PDB entry 9EBO | electron microscopy, 3.13 A resolution | chains A and R of the 6 polymer chains in the assembly

# Chain A
Molecule: Guanine nucleotide-binding protein G(s) subunit alpha isoforms short
From: Homo sapiens
Reference sequence: P63092 (GNAS2_HUMAN); numbering as in UniProt (aligned over 1-394)
Sequence (394 residues; each row starts with the number of its first residue):
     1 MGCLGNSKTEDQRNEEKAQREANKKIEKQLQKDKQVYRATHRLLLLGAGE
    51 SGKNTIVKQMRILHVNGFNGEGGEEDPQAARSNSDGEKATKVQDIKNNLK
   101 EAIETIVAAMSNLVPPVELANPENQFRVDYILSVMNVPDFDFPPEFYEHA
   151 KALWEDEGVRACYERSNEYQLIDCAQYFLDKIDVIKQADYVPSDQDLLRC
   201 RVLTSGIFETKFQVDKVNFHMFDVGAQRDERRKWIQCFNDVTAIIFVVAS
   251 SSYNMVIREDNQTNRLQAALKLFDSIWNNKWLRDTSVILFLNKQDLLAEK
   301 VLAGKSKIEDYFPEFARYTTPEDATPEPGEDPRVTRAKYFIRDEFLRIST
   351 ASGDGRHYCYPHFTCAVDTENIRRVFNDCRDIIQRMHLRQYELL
Not modelled in the structure: 1-15, 62-203, 255-261
Sequence notes: engineered mutation Asn54 (Ser in P63092), Ala226 (Gly in P63092), Ala268 (Glu in P63092), Lys271 (Asn in P63092), Asp274 (Lys in P63092), Lys280 (Arg in P63092), Asp284 (Thr in P63092), Thr285 (Ile in P63092)

# Chain R
Molecule: Glucagon-like peptide 1 receptor
From: Homo sapiens
Reference sequence: P43220 (GLP1R_HUMAN); residues 24-463 here = UniProt positions 24-463
Sequence (491 residues; each row starts with the number of its first residue; numbers below 1 keep their minus sign (Met-8 is residue -8)):
    -8 MKTIIALSYIFCLVFADYKDDDDLEVLFQGPARPQGATVSLWETVQKWRE
    42 YRRQCQRSLTEDPPPATDLFCNRTFDEYACWPDGEPGSFVNVSCPWYLPW
    92 ASSVPQGHVYRFCTAEGLWLQKDNSSLPWRDLSECEESKRGERSSPEEQL
   142 LFLYIIYTVGYALSFSALVIASAILLGFRHLHCTRNYIHLNLFASFILRA
   192 LSVFIKDAALKWMYSTAAQQHQWDGLLSYQDSLSCRLVFLLMQYCVAANY
   242 YWLLVEGVYLYTLLAFSVFSEQWIFRLYVSIGWGVPLLFVVPWGIVKYLY
   292 EDEGCWTRNSNMNYWLIIRLPILFAIGVNFLIFVRVICIVVSKLKANLMC
   342 KTDIKCRLAKSTLTLIPLLGTHEVIFAFVMDEHARGTLRFIKLFTELSFT
   392 SFQGLMVAILYCFVNNEVQLEFRKSWERWRLEHLHIQRDSSMKPLKCPTS
   442 SLSSGATAGSSMYTATCQASCSPAGLEVLFQGPHHHHHHHH
Not modelled in the structure: -8 to 29, 130-137, 216-218, 339-343, 424-482
Cystine bridges: Cys46-Cys71, Cys62-Cys104, Cys85-Cys126, Cys226-Cys296
Sequence notes: expression tag (-8 to 23, 464-482); conflict Phe260 (Leu in P43220)

# Chain A / chain R interface
Contacting residue pairs (25):
  His41(A) - Phe257(R)
  Phe376(A) - Phe257(R)  hydrophobic
  Arg380(A) - Phe257(R)
  Asp381(A) - Lys334(R)  salt bridge
  Ile383(A) - Phe257(R)  hydrophobic
  Gln384(A) - Leu255(R)  hydrogen bond (side chain-backbone)
  Gln384(A) - Lys334(R)  hydrogen bond
  Arg385(A) - Lys334(R)
  Arg385(A) - Asn338(R)
  His387(A) - Leu254(R)
  His387(A) - Leu255(R)
  Leu388(A) - Leu255(R)  hydrophobic
  Leu388(A) - Ile330(R)  hydrophobic
  Leu388(A) - Lys334(R)
  Gln390(A) - Arg176(R)
  Tyr391(A) - Arg176(R)
  Tyr391(A) - Tyr250(R)
  Tyr391(A) - Leu251(R)  hydrophobic
  Glu392(A) - Arg348(R)
  Glu392(A) - Asn406(R)
  Glu392(A) - Asn407(R)  hydrogen bond (side chain-backbone)
  Leu393(A) - Val327(R)  hydrophobic
  Leu393(A) - Ser352(R)
  Leu394(A) - Val331(R)  hydrophobic
  Leu394(A) - Lys334(R)
Interface residues without a listed pair, chain A (17 interface residues in all): Gln35, Arg38, Ala39
Interface residues without a listed pair, chain R (22 interface residues in all): His180, Val259, Ser261, Ala337, Leu356, Leu359, Glu408

# Summary
17 residues of chain A and 22 residues of chain R are in contact; the contacts include 3 hydrogen bonds and 1
salt bridge. Among the polar pairs are Asp381(A)-Lys334(R), Gln384(A)-Leu255(R) and Gln384(A)-Lys334(R).
Chain A is Guanine nucleotide-binding protein G(s) subunit alpha isoforms short and chain R is Glucagon-like
peptide 1 receptor, both from Homo sapiens; the structure, Peptide 2 (GLP-1 (ACPC18)) bound to GLP-1R/Gs
complex (conformer 1), was determined by electron microscopy together with 9EBN and 9EBQ from the same study.
